5WNS - chains A and P of the 21 polymer chains in the assembly; structure by X-ray diffraction, 3.50 A resolution.

Chain A:
Molecule: 16S Ribosomal RNA rRNA
Organism: Thermus thermophilus HB8
Sequence (1522 nucleotides; row label = number of the first residue in the row; note: 42 numbers in that range are skipped by the numbering (no residue carries them; nothing is unmodelled there); a row labelled like 190A-190L holds insertion residues (190A, then the next letters in order); numbering starts at 0):
     0 UUUGUUGGAGAGUUUGAUCCUGGCUCAGGGUGAACGCUGGCGGCGUGCCU
    50 AAGACAUGCAAGUCGUGCGGG
    73 CCGCGGGGUUUU
    88 ACUCCG
    95 UGGUC
   101 AGCGGCGGACGGGUGAGUAACGCGUGGGU
  129A G
   130 ACCUACCCGGAAGAGGGGGACAACCCGGGGAAACUCGGGCUAAUCCCCCA
   180 UGUGGACCCGC
190A-190L CCCUUGGGGUGU
   191 GUCCAAAGGGCUUU
   216 GCCCGCUUCCGGAUGGGCCCGCGUCCCAUCAGCUAGUUGGUGGGGUAAUG
   266 GCCCACCAAGGCGACGACGGGUAGCCGGUCUGAGAGGAUGGCCGGCCACA
   316 GGGGCACUGAGACACGGGCCCCACUCCUACGGGAGGCAGCAGUUAGGAAU
   366 CUUCCGCAAUGGGCGCAAGCCUGACGGAGCGACGCCGCUUGGAGGAAGAA
   416 GCCCUUCGGGGUGUAAACUCCUGAA
   442 CCCGGGACGAAACCCCCGACGA
   474 GGGGACUGACGGUACCGGG
   494 GUAAUAGCGCCGGCCAACUCCGUGCCAGCAGCCGCGGUAAUACGGAGGGC
   544 GCGAGCGUUACCCGGAUUCACUGGGCGUAAAGGGCGUGUAGGCGGCCUGG
   594 GGCGUCCCAUGUGAAAGACCACGGCUCAACCGUGGGGGAGCGUGGGAUAC
   644 GCUCAGGCUAGACGGUGGGAGAGGGUGGUGGAAUUCCCGGAGUAGCGGUG
   694 AAAUGCGCAGAUACCGGGAGGAACGCCGAUGGCGAAGGCAGCCACCUGGU
   744 CCACCCGUGACGCUGAGGCGCGAAAGCGUGGGGAGCAAACCGGAUUAGAU
   794 ACCCGGGUAGUCCACGCCCUAAACGAUGCGCGCUAGGUCUCUGGGUCU
   848 CCUGGGGGCCGAAGCUAACGCGUUAAGCGCGCCGCCUGGGGAGUACGGCC
   898 GCAAGGCUGAAACUCAAAGGAAUUGACGGGGGCCCGCACAAGCGGUGGAG
   948 CAUGUGGUUUAAUUCGAAGXAACGCGAAGAACCUUACCAGGCCUUGACAU
   998 GCUAGG
 1003A G
  1004 AACCCGGGUGAAAGCCUGGGGUGCCCC
1030A-1030D GCGA
  1031 GGGGAGCCCUAGCACAGGUGCUGCAUGGCCGUCGUCAGCUCGUGCCGUGA
  1081 GGUGUUGGGUUAAGUCCCGCAACGAGCGCAACCCCCGCCGUUAGUUGCCA
  1131 GCGGUUCGGCCGGGCACUCUAACGGGACUGCCCGCGAAA
  1171 GCGGGAGGAAGGAGGGGACGACGUCUGGUCAGCAUGGCCCUUACGGCCUG
  1221 GGCGACACACGUGCUACAAUGCCCACUACAAAGCGAUGCCACCCGGCAAC
  1271 GGGGAGCUAAUCGCAAAAAGGUGGGCCCAGUUCGGAUUGGGGUCUGCAAC
  1321 CCGACCCCAUGAAGCCGGAAUCGCUAGUAAUCGCGGAUCAG
 1361A C
  1362 CAUGCCGCGGUGAAUACGUUCCCGGGCCUUGUACACACXGCCXGUXACGC
  1412 CAUGGGAGCGGGCUCUACCCGAAGUCGCCGGG
  1446 AGCCUACGGG
  1459 CAGGCGCCGAGGGUAGGGCCCGUGACUGGGGCGAAGUCGUAACAAGGUAG
  1509 CUGUACCGGAAGGUGCGGCUGGAUCCACUCCUUUCU
Not modelled in the structure: 0-4, 1534-1538
Covalently attached groups: covalent link U82-5MC_1400
Modified positions: PSU (pseudouridine-5'-monophosphate) at position 516, 7MG (7N-methyl-8-hydroguanosine-5'-monophosphate) at position 527, M2G (N2-dimethylguanosine-5'-monophosphate) at position 966, 5MC (5-methylcytidine-5'-monophosphate) at position 967, 2MG (2N-methylguanosine-5'-monophosphate) at position 1207, 5MC (5-methylcytidine-5'-monophosphate) at position 1400, 4OC (4n,o2'-methylcytidine-5'-monophosphate) at position 1402, 5MC (5-methylcytidine-5'-monophosphate) at position 1404, 5MC (5-methylcytidine-5'-monophosphate) at position 1407, UR3 (3-methyluridine-5'-monophoshate) at position 1498, MA6 (6N-dimethyladenosine-5'-monophoshate) at position 1518, MA6 (6N-dimethyladenosine-5'-monophoshate) at position 1519, PSU (pseudouridine-5'-monophosphate) at position 1540, PSU (pseudouridine-5'-monophosphate) at position 1541
Construct notes: conflict C1534 (A132811 in 55771382), A1535 (C132812 in 55771382)
Metal / ion sites: Mg2+ site 1 near U5 (its only coordinating residue here); Mg2+ site 2 near G21 (its only coordinating residue here); Mg2+ site 3 near C48 (its only coordinating residue here); Mg2+ site 4: A59, U387; Mg2+ site 5 near G61 (its only coordinating residue here); Mg2+ site 6 near G70 (its only coordinating residue here); Mg2+ site 7: A88, C89; Mg2+ site 8 near C89 (its only coordinating residue here); Mg2+ site 9: G107, G324; Mg2+ site 10 near G117 (its only coordinating residue here); Mg2+ site 11: C121, G124, U125; Mg2+ site 12 near C175 (its only coordinating residue here); 80 more Mg2+ sites not listed

Chain P:
Name: 30S ribosomal protein S16
Organism: Thermus thermophilus (strain HB8 / ATCC 27634 / DSM 579)
UniProt: Q5SJH3 (RS16_THET8); residue numbers follow UniProt; this construct covers 1-83
Sequence (83 residues; row label = number of the first residue in the row):
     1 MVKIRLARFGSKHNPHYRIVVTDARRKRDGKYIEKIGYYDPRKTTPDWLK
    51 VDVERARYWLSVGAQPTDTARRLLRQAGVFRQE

How chain A and chain P interact:
Contacting residue pairs (91; chain A residue first):
  C43(A) - Lys12(P)  phosphate contact
  C43(A) - His13(P)  phosphate contact
  G44(A) - Ser11(P)  phosphate contact
  G44(A) - Lys12(P)  hydrogen bond to the phosphate
  C110(A) - Arg25(P)  hydrogen bond to the sugar
  G111(A) - Arg25(P)  phosphate contact
  G112(A) - Lys27(P)  phosphate contact
  A134(A) - Met1(P)  base contact
  A134(A) - Arg25(P)  base contact
  C135(A) - Met1(P)  hydrogen bond to the base
  C136(A) - Val62(P)  base contact
  C136(A) - Gly63(P)  hydrogen bond to the sugar
  C136(A) - Gln65(P)  hydrogen bond to the sugar
  C137(A) - Ser61(P)  hydrogen bond to the sugar
  C137(A) - Gly63(P)  sugar contact
  G227(A) - Val62(P)  hydrogen bond to the base
  A228(A) - Val2(P)  sugar contact
  A228(A) - Trp59(P)  phosphate contact
  A228(A) - Val62(P)  sugar contact
  U229(A) - Asp23(P)  sugar contact
  U229(A) - Ile33(P)  sugar contact
  U229(A) - Trp59(P)  phosphate contact
  G230(A) - Asp23(P)  sugar contact
  G230(A) - Arg25(P)  hydrogen bond to the sugar
  G231(A) - Arg26(P)  salt bridge to the phosphate
  G309(A) - Lys27(P)  phosphate contact
  G309(A) - Asp29(P)  sugar contact
  G309(A) - Gly30(P)  phosphate contact
  G309(A) - Lys31(P)  phosphate contact
  G310(A) - Arg26(P)  phosphate contact
  G310(A) - Lys27(P)  salt bridge to the phosphate
  G310(A) - Gly30(P)  phosphate contact
  G310(A) - Lys31(P)  hydrogen bond to the phosphate
  C311(A) - Arg26(P)  salt bridge to the phosphate
  A374(A) - Tyr17(P)  sugar contact
  U375(A) - Leu6(P)  hydrogen bond to the sugar
  U375(A) - Tyr17(P)  sugar contact
  U375(A) - Arg28(P)  hydrogen bond to the base
  U375(A) - Thr69(P)  hydrogen bond to the phosphate
  G376(A) - Arg5(P)  hydrogen bond to the phosphate
  G376(A) - Leu6(P)  hydrogen bond to the phosphate
  G376(A) - Arg28(P)  sugar contact
  G376(A) - Thr67(P)  hydrogen bond to the phosphate
  G377(A) - Lys3(P)  salt bridge to the phosphate
  G377(A) - Arg5(P)  salt bridge to the phosphate
  G377(A) - Ala24(P)  sugar contact
  C390(A) - Arg28(P)  hydrogen bond to the phosphate
  G391(A) - Arg8(P)  phosphate contact
  G391(A) - Arg28(P)  salt bridge to the phosphate
  G392(A) - Arg8(P)  salt bridge to the phosphate
  G392(A) - Lys12(P)  phosphate contact
  G392(A) - His13(P)  salt bridge to the phosphate
  A393(A) - Lys12(P)  salt bridge to the phosphate
  A393(A) - His13(P)  salt bridge to the phosphate
  C449(A) - Arg42(P)  hydrogen bond to the base
  C449(A) - Lys43(P)  phosphate contact
  G450(A) - Pro15(P)  sugar contact
  G450(A) - Pro41(P)  sugar contact
  G450(A) - Lys43(P)  salt bridge to the phosphate
  A452(A) - Lys43(P)  phosphate contact
  A452(A) - Arg72(P)  hydrogen bond to the sugar
  A453(A) - Asp68(P)  hydrogen bond to the sugar
  C454(A) - Asp68(P)  sugar contact
  G462(A) - Gln82(P)  base contact
  A463(A) - Arg75(P)  salt bridge to the phosphate
  A463(A) - Phe80(P)  phosphate contact
  A463(A) - Arg81(P)  phosphate contact
  A463(A) - Gln82(P)  hydrogen bond to the sugar
  A463(A) - Glu83(P)  hydrogen bond to the sugar
  G474(A) - Arg75(P)  salt bridge to the phosphate
  G474(A) - Arg81(P)  hydrogen bond to the phosphate
  G474(A) - Glu83(P)  sugar contact
  G475(A) - Arg81(P)  salt bridge to the phosphate
  A607(A) - Lys31(P)  base contact
  A608(A) - Arg18(P)  hydrogen bond to the phosphate
  A608(A) - Tyr32(P)  sugar contact
  A609(A) - Arg18(P)  salt bridge to the phosphate
  G617(A) - Asn14(P)  base contact
  G617(A) - Thr44(P)  hydrogen bond to the sugar
  C623(A) - Ser11(P)  sugar contact
  C624(A) - Phe9(P)  phosphate contact
  C624(A) - Ser11(P)  sugar contact
  C624(A) - Asn14(P)  sugar contact
  C624(A) - His16(P)  sugar contact
  G625(A) - Phe9(P)  phosphate contact
  G625(A) - His16(P)  sugar contact
  U626(A) - Arg18(P)  salt bridge to the phosphate
  U626(A) - Lys35(P)  salt bridge to the phosphate
  U626(A) - Tyr38(P)  phosphate contact
  G627(A) - Lys35(P)  salt bridge to the phosphate
  G627(A) - Lys50(P)  salt bridge to the phosphate
Other interface residues (no listed pair), chain A (49 interface residues in all): A325, G378, A389, A451, C483, G616
Other interface residues (no listed pair), chain P (51 interface residues in all): Gly10, Tyr39, Thr45, Tyr58

Overview:
Chain A and chain P form an interface of 49 and 51 residues respectively, with 24 hydrogen bonds and 19 salt
bridges. Among the polar pairs are C135(A)-Met1(P), G227(A)-Val62(P) and U375(A)-Arg28(P). A59(A) and U387(A)
coordinate Mg2+ site 4.
Chain A is 16S Ribosomal RNA rRNA (Thermus thermophilus HB8) and chain P is 30S ribosomal protein S16 (Thermus
thermophilus (strain HB8 / ATCC 27634 / DSM 579)); the structure, Crystal Structure of 30S ribosomal subunit
from Thermus thermophilus, was determined by X-ray diffraction, deposited together with 5WNP, 5WNQ, 5WNR,
5WNT, 5WNU and 5WNV.
